PDB entry 7VKK | X-ray diffraction, 3.55 A resolution | chain A

== Chain A ==
Protein: S-adenosylmethionine sensor upstream of mTORC1
From: Drosophila melanogaster
Notes: EC 2.1.1.-; fragment: trasnferase
Reference sequence: Q9W138 (SAMTR_DROME); residue numbers follow UniProt; this construct covers 1-302
Sequence (304 residues; numbered -1 to 302; the number before each row is that of its first residue; numbers below 1 keep their minus sign (Gly-1 is residue -1)):
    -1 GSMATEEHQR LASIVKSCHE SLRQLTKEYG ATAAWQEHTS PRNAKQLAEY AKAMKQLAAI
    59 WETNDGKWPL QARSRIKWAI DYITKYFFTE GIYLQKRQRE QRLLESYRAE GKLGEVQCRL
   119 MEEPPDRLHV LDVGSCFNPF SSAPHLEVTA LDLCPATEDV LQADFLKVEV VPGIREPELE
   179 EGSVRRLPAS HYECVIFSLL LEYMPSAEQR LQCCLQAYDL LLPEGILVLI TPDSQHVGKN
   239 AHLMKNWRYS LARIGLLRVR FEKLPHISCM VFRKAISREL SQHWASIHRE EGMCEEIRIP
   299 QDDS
Unresolved in the structure: -1 to 0, 201-204, 233-238, 298-302
Sequence notes: expression tag (-1 to 0); engineered mutation Trp66 (Val in Q9W138), Pro67 (Glu in Q9W138)
Swiss-Prot annotation at these positions:
  - binding site (S-adenosyl-L-homocysteine): Arg73, Gly132, Asp150, Asp162, Phe163, Ser196
  - binding site (S-adenosyl-L-methionine): Arg73, Gly132, Asp150, Leu151, Asp162, Phe163, Ser196
  - mutagenesis: Leu151 (L151A: Abolished binding to S-adenosyl-L-homocysteine), Phe163 (F163A: Abolished binding to S-adenosyl-L-homocysteine), Leu197 (L197A: Abolished binding to S-adenosyl-L-homocysteine), Tyr201 (Y201A: Reduced binding to S-adenosyl-L-homocysteine), Met202 (M202A: Abolished binding to S-adenosyl-L-homocysteine)
From the paper describing this entry:
  - mutagenesis - V66W/E67P: increased stability
  - mutagenesis - V66W/E67P: unchanged binding to SAM

== In short ==
Curated annotation (UniProt) lists 6 S-adenosyl-L-homocysteine-binding residues, 7
S-adenosyl-L-methionine-binding residues and 5 mutagenesis sites. The paper reports that V66W/E67P increase
stability; V66W/E67P leave binding to SAM unchanged.
Chain A is S-adenosylmethionine sensor upstream of mTORC1 (Drosophila melanogaster); the structure, Crystal
structure of D. melanogaster SAMTOR V66W/E67P mutant, was determined by X-ray diffraction (same publication as
7VKQ and 7VKR).
